7PAJ - chains b and 3 of the 56 polymer chains in the assembly; structure by electron microscopy, 7.30 A resolution (low resolution: residue-level contacts below are approximate; hydrogen-bond / salt-bridge calls are withheld).

# Chain b
Protein: 50S ribosomal protein L3
Source organism: Mycoplasma pneumoniae M129
UniProt: P75580 (RL3_MYCPN); residues 1-287 here = UniProt positions 1-287
Amino-acid sequence (287 residues; row label = number of the first residue in the row):
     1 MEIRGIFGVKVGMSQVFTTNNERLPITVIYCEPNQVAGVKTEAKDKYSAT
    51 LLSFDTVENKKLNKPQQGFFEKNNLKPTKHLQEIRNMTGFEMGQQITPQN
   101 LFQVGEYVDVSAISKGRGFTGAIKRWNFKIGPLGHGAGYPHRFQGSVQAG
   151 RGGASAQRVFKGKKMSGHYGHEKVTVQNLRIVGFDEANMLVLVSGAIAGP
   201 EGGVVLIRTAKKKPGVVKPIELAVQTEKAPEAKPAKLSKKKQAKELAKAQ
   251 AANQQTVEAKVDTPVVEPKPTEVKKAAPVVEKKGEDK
Unresolved in the structure: 230-287

# Chain 3
Molecule: 23S ribosomal RNA
Source organism: Mycoplasma pneumoniae M129
Sequence (2907 nucleotides; row label = number of the first residue in the row):
     1 UACAAUAAGUUACUAAGGGCUUAUGGUGGAUGCCUUGGCACUAAUAGGCG
    51 AUGAAGGACGUGUUAACCUGCGAUAAGCUUCGGGUAGGUGGUAAGAACCU
   101 CAGAUCCGGAGAUUUCCGAAUGGAGCAAUCCGGUAGUUGGAAACAGCUAU
   151 CAUUAAUUGAUGAAUAAAUAGUCAAUUAAAGCAAUACGUGGUGAAGUGAA
   201 ACAUCUCAGUAGCCACAGGAAAAGAAAACGAAUGUGAUUCCGUGUGUAGU
   251 GGCGAGCGAAAGCGGAACAGGCCAAACUUAUCAUUAGAUAGGGGUUGUAG
   301 GGCUUGCAAUGUGGACUUGAAAACGAUAGAAGAAGCUGUUGGAAAGCAGC
   351 GCGCAAAAGGGUGAUAGCCCCGUAUUUGAAAUUGUUUUCAUACCUAGCGA
   401 GAUCCCUGAGUAGCUCGGAAAACGUUAUUUUGAGUGAAUCUGCCCAGACC
   451 AUUGGGUAAGCCUAAAUACUAAUUAGUGACCGAUAGCGAAACAGUACCGU
   501 GAGGGAAAGGUGAAAAGAACCCAGAGAUGGGAGUGAAAUAGAUUCUGAAA
   551 CCAUAUGCCUACAACGUGUCAGAGCACAUUAAUGUGUGAUGGCGUGCGUU
   601 UUGAAGUAUGAGCCGGCGAGUUAUGAUAGCAAGCGUUAGUUAACCAGGAG
   651 AUGGGGAGCUGUAGCGAAAGCGAGUUUUAAAAGAGCGUUUGUUUGUUAUU
   701 AUAGACCCGAAACGGGUUGAGCUAGUCAUGAGCAGGUUGAAGGUUGAGUA
   751 ACAUCAACUGGAGGACCGAACCGACUCUCGUUGAAACGAUAGCGGAUGAC
   801 UUGUGAUUAGGGGUGAAAUUCCAAUCGAAAUCCGUGAUAGCUGGUUCUCG
   851 UCGAAAUAGCUUUAAGGCUAGCGUGAGAUCACAAAUAAGUGGAGGUAAAG
   901 CUACUGAAUGUAUGAUGGCGCCACCUAGGCGUACUGAAUACAAUUAAACU
   951 CUGAAUGCCAUUUAUUUUAUUCUCGCAGUCAGACAGUGGGGGAUAAGCUU
  1001 CAUUGUCAAGAGGGGAAGAGCCCAGAUCAUUAAAUAAGGUCCCCAAAAUA
  1051 UACUAAGUGGAAAAGGAUGUGAAAGUGCUAAAACAGCAAGGAUGUUGGCU
  1101 UAGAAGCAGCCAUCGUUUAAAGAGUGCGUAACAGCUCACUUGUCGAGUGU
  1151 UUUUGCGCCGAAGAUGUAACGGGGCUAAGUAUAUUACCGAAUUUAUGGAU
  1201 AAGAUUUAUAUCUUGUGGUAGACGAGCGUUGUAUUGGAGUUGAAGUCAAA
  1251 GCGUGAGCAUUGGUGGAUCCAAUACAAGUGAGAAUGCCGGCAUGAGUAAC
  1301 GCUUGGGAGUGAGAAUCUCCCAAACCGAUUGACUAAGGUUUCCUGGACCA
  1351 GGGUCGUCCUUCCAGGGUUAGUCUGGACCUAAGCUGAGGCUGAAAAGCGU
  1401 AGGCGAUGGACAACAGGUUAAUAUUCCUGUACUUACAGUUAGACUGAUGG
  1451 AGUGACAAAGAAGGUUUUCCACCCCCAUAAUUGGAUUUGGGGAUAAAUCA
  1501 UAAGGUGGUACAAUAGGCAAAUCCGUUGUGCAUAACAUUGAGUGAUGAUG
  1551 UCGAGUGAAUGAGUGAUCAAGUAGCGAAGGUGGUAUUAAUCAUGCUUUCA
  1601 AGAAAAGCUUCUAGGGUUAAUCUAGCUGUAACCAGUACCGAGAACGAACA
  1651 CACGUAGUCAAGGAGAGGAUCCUAAGGUUAGCGAGUGAACUAUAGCCAAG
  1701 GAACUCUGCAAAUUAACCCCGUAAGUUAGCGAGAAGGGGUGCUUAUGUAA
  1751 AAGUAAGCCGCAGUGAAGAACGAGGGGGGACUGUUUAACUAAAACACAAC
  1801 UCUAUGCCAAACCGUAAGGUGAUGUAUAUGGGGUGACACCUGCCCAGUGC
  1851 UGGAAGGUUAAAGAAGGAGGUUAGCGCAAGCGAAGCUUUUAACUGAAGCC
  1901 CCAGUGAACGGCGGCCGUAACUAUAACGGUCCUAAGGUAGCGAAAUUCCU
  1951 AGUCGGGUAAAUUCCGUCCCGCUUGAAUGGUGUAACCAUCUCUUGACUGU
  2001 CUCGGCUAUAGACUCGGUGAAAUCCAGGUACGGGUGAAGACACCCGUUAG
  2051 GCGCAACGGGACGGAAAGACCCCGUGAAGCUUUACUGUAGCUUAAUAUUG
  2101 AUCAGGACAUUAUCAUGUAGAGAAUAGGUAGGAGCAAUCGAUGCAAGUUC
  2151 GCUAGGACUUGUUGAUGCGAAAGGUGGAAUACUACCCUUGGUUGUGUGCU
  2201 GUUCUAAUUGGUAACUGUUAUCCAGUUUCAAGACAGUGUUAGGUGGGCAG
  2251 UUUGACUGGGGCGGUCGCCUCCUAAAAGGUAACGGAGGCGUACAAAGGUA
  2301 CCUUCAGUACGGUUGGAAAUCGUAUGUAGAGUGUAAUGGUGUAAGGGUGC
  2351 UUGACUGUGAGACAUACAGGUCGAACAGGUGAGAAAUCAGGUCAUAGUGA
  2401 UCCGGUGGUCCAGUAUGGAAUGGCCAUCGCUCAACGGAUAAAAGCUACUC
  2451 CGGGGAUAACAGGCUGAUACUGCCCAAGAGUUCAUAUCGACGGCAGUGUU
  2501 UGGCACCUCGAUGUCGACUCAUCUCAUCCUCGAGCUGAAGCAGGUUCGAA
  2551 GGGUUCGGCUGUUCGCCGAUUAAAGAGAUACGUGAGUUGGGUUCAAACCG
  2601 UCGUGAGACAGGUUGGUCCCUAUCUAUUGUGCCCGUAGGAAGAUUGAAGA
  2651 GUGUUGCUUCUAGUACGAGAGGACCGAAGCGAGGACACCUCUUAUGCUCC
  2701 AGUUGUAGCGCCAGCUGCACCGCUGGGUAGUAACGUGUCUAUUAGAUAAA
  2751 CGCUGAAAGCAUCUAAGUGUGAAACUAUCUCAAAGAUUAAUCUUCCCAUU
  2801 UCGCAAGAAAGUAAGAGCCGUCAAAGACGAUGACGUUGAUAGGUUACAGG
  2851 UGUAAGCAUAGUGAUAUGUUGAGCUGAGUAAUACUAAUUGCUCGAGGACU
  2901 UAUUGGA
Unresolved in the structure: 1-7, 923-927, 1560-1569, 2901-2907

# How chain b and chain 3 interact
Pairs across the interface - 182 pairs, chain b then chain 3:
  Met13(b) with C2689(3); U2690(3)
  Ser14(b) with U2690(3)
  Gln15(b) with U2690(3); C2691(3)
  Arg23(b) with U2690(3); C2691(3); U2736(3); G2737(3)
  Pro25(b) with U2690(3); G2737(3)
  Tyr47(b) with U2644(3); U2645(3)
  Lys61(b) with C2834(3); G2835(3)
  Asn63(b) with A2641(3); A2814(3); G2815(3)
  Lys64(b) with C2795(3); C2796(3); A2814(3); G2815(3)
  Pro65(b) with U2794(3); C2795(3); A2814(3)
  Gln66(b) with A2641(3)
  Phe69(b) with U2793(3); U2794(3)
  Lys72(b) with U2794(3); C2795(3)
  Leu81(b) with A2643(3)
  Gln82(b) with U2644(3)
  Glu83(b) with A2643(3); U2644(3)
  Arg85(b) with U2645(3); G2646(3)
  Ser111(b) with C2781(3)
  Ser114(b) with C2688(3)
  Lys115(b) with C2688(3); U2731(3)
  Gly116(b) with A2825(3); G2826(3)
  Arg117(b) with A2687(3); C2688(3); G2826(3)
  Gly118(b) with G2826(3); A2827(3)
  Phe119(b) with A1688(3); A1689(3); A2827(3)
  Ile123(b) with G2005(3)
  Lys124(b) with G2005(3); A2732(3)
  Arg125(b) with U2628(3); C2686(3)
  Asn127(b) with A2685(3); C2686(3)
  Phe128(b) with C2520(3); A2521(3)
  Lys129(b) with U2002(3); C2003(3); G2004(3)
  Ile130(b) with U2002(3); G2004(3); G2005(3)
  Gly131(b) with C2001(3)
  Pro132(b) with C1704(3); U2000(3); C2001(3)
  Leu133(b) with U2000(3); C2001(3)
  His135(b) with U1705(3); C1706(3); U1707(3); U2588(3); G2589(3)
  Gly136(b) with U778(3); U2588(3); G2589(3)
  Ala137(b) with U2587(3); U2588(3)
  Gly138(b) with C779(3); A1692(3)
  Tyr139(b) with C779(3); G780(3); U1691(3); A1692(3)
  Pro140(b) with U1691(3); U2587(3)
  His141(b) with U1691(3); A1692(3)
  Arg142(b) with A1689(3); C1690(3); U1691(3)
  Phe143(b) with G2586(3)
  Gln144(b) with C2057(3); G2058(3); G2059(3); C2520(3)
  Gly145(b) with U2519(3); C2520(3); G2586(3)
  Ser146(b) with G2059(3); C2520(3); U2583(3); G2586(3)
  Val147(b) with G2058(3); G2059(3)
  Gln148(b) with G2059(3); G2060(3); G2582(3); U2583(3)
  Gly150(b) with G2059(3); G2060(3); A2580(3)
  Arg151(b) with G2039(3); U2512(3); G2513(3); A2580(3)
  Gly152(b) with A2580(3)
  Gly153(b) with U1165(3); G2039(3); A2040(3)
  Ala154(b) with U1165(3); G2039(3)
  Ser155(b) with U1165(3); G2039(3); U2579(3); A2580(3)
  Ala156(b) with U1165(3); G2032(3)
  Gln157(b) with U607(3); A2040(3); C2041(3); G2060(3)
  Arg158(b) with U1165(3); G1166(3); C2031(3); G2032(3)
  Val159(b) with G2059(3); A2626(3); U2627(3)
  Phe160(b) with U2627(3)
  Lys161(b) with U2627(3); U2628(3)
  Gly162(b) with U2627(3); U2628(3)
  Lys163(b) with U2628(3)
  Met165(b) with U2628(3)
  Ser166(b) with U2628(3)
  Gly167(b) with U2628(3); G2629(3)
  His168(b) with G2629(3); U2630(3); G2826(3)
  Tyr169(b) with C2686(3); A2687(3)
  Glu172(b) with A2782(3)
  Lys173(b) with C2781(3); A2782(3)
  Val174(b) with C2686(3)
  Thr175(b) with U2780(3); C2781(3)
  Val176(b) with U2738(3)
  Gln177(b) with U2738(3); C2739(3)
  Asn178(b) with U2738(3); C2739(3)
  Leu179(b) with G2737(3); U2738(3)
  Ile197(b) with A2687(3); C2688(3)
  Ala198(b) with A2687(3); C2688(3)
  Gly199(b) with C2688(3)
  Pro200(b) with A2824(3)
  Arg208(b) with U2780(3); C2781(3)
  Lys211(b) with C2779(3); U2780(3)
  Lys212(b) with C2739(3); A2741(3)
Also at the interface, not in a pair above, chain b (94 interface residues in all): Leu24, Leu51, Lys60, Leu62, Lys79, Thr120, Gly121, Gly134, Ala149, Gly195, Ala196, Gly202
Also at the interface, not in a pair above, chain 3 (89 interface residues in all): C1709, A2056, C2518, U2740, A2833, G2838

# In short
The interface between chain b and chain 3 involves 94 residues on one side and 89 on the other.
Here chain b is 50S ribosomal protein L3 and chain 3 is 23S ribosomal RNA, both from Mycoplasma pneumoniae
M129. Entry 7PAJ (70S ribosome with EF-Tu-tRNA, P- and E-site tRNAs in Mycoplasma pneumoniae cells) was
determined by electron microscopy, deposited together with 7OOC, 7OOD, 7P6Z, 7PAH, 7PAI, 7PAK and 23 further
entries.
